Entry 2PVU (X-ray diffraction, 1.79 A resolution); this record covers chain A.

Chain A:
Protein: ArtJ
Source organism: Geobacillus stearothermophilus
Notes: engineered mutation(s): C1G
Sequence (272 residues; row label = number of the first residue in the row; numbers below 1 keep their minus sign (Met-20 is residue -20)):
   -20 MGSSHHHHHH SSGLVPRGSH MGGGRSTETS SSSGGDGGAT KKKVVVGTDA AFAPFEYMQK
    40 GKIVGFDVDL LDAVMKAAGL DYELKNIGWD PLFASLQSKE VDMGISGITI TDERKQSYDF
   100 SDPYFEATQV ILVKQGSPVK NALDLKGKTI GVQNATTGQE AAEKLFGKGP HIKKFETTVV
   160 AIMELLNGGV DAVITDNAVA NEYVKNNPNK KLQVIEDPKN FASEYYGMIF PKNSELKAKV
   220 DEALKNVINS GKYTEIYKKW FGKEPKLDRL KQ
Unresolved in the structure: -20 to 16
Ligand contacts: lysine (LYS): Asp28, Phe31, Trp68, Ser85, Gly86, Ile87, Thr88, Arg93, Gln132, Ala134, Thr135, Thr136, Asp175, Glu203, Tyr205

Summary:
Ligands of chain A: lysine.
Chain A is ArtJ (Geobacillus stearothermophilus); the structure, Crystal structures of the arginine-, lysine-,
histidine-binding protein ArtJ from the thermophilic bacterium Geobacillus stearothermophilus, was determined
by X-ray diffraction, deposited together with 2Q2A and 2Q2C.
